PDB entry 7LYT | electron microscopy, 2.90 A resolution | chains A and C of the 4 polymer chains in the assembly

Chain A:
Molecule: CasPhi
Source organism: Biggievirus Mos11
Sequence (763 residues; numbered 1 to 763; the number before each row is that of its first residue):
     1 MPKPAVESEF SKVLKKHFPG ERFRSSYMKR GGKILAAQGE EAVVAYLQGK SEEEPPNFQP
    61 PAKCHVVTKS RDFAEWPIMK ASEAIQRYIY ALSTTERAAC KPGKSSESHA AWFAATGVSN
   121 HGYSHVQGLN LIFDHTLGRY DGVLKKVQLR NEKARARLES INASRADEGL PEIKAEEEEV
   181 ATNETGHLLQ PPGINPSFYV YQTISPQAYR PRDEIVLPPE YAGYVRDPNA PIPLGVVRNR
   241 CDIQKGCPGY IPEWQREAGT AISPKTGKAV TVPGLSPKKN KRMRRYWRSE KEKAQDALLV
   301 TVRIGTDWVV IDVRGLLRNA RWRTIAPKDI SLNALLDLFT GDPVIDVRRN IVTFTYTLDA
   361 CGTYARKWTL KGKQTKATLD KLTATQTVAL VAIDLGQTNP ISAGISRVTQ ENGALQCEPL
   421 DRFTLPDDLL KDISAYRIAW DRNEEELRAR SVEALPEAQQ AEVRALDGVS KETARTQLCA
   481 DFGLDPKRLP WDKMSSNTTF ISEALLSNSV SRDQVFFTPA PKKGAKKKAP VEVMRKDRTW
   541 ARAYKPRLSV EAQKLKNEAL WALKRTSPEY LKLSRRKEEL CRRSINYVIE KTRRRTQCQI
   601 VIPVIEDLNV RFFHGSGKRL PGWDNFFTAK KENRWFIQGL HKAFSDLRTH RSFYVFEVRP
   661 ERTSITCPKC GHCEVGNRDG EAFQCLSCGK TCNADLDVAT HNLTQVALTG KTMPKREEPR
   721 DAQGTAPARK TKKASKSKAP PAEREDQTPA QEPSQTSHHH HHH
Not modelled in the structure: 1-4, 717-763
Metal / ion sites: Mg2+ site 1: Asp394, Asp695; Mg2+ site 2 near Asp394 (its only coordinating residue here); Zn2+: Cys667, Cys670, Cys685, Cys688
What the authors report for this chain:
  - Mg2+ coordination: Asp394, Glu606, Asp695
  - catalytic residues: Asp394, Glu606, Thr663, Ser664, Arg678, Asp695
  - binding site for Nts-DNA*: Thr663, Ser664, Arg678
  - conformationally variable residues (order/disorder transition): Asp695
  - mutagenesis - V126A/Q127A/N130A: abolished catalytic activity on DNA
  - mutagenesis - K29A/K33A, V126A/Q127A/N130A, D394A: decreased binding to DNA
  - mutagenesis - E606Q: decreased catalytic activity on DNA
  - mutagenesis - E159A/S160A/S164A/D167A/E168A: unchanged binding to dsSDNA
  - mutagenesis - K146A/R150A/K153A/R157A: unchanged catalytic activity
  - mutagenesis - E159A/S160A/S164A/D167A/E168A: increased catalytic activity on NTS

Chain C:
Molecule: Ts-DNA
Sequence (44 nucleotides; each row starts with the number of its first residue; numbers below 1 keep their minus sign (DC-34 is residue -34)):
   -34 CGGAGCGGAG GGTGGCGGTA TCCCATTACC AGCTTAACTA CGCG
Not modelled in the structure: -34 to -24

Interface between chain A and chain C:
Contacting residue pairs (62; chain A residue first):
  Lys29(A) - DT0(C)  base contact
  Arg30(A) - DA2(C)  hydrogen bond to the phosphate
  Arg30(A) - DC3(C)  salt bridge to the phosphate
  Lys33(A) - DA2(C)  hydrogen bond to the base
  Gln59(A) - DT0(C)  hydrogen bond to the phosphate
  Leu131(A) - DT-1(C)  phosphate contact
  Leu131(A) - DT0(C)  base contact
  His135(A) - DC-2(C)  hydrogen bond to the phosphate
  His135(A) - DT-1(C)  salt bridge to the phosphate
  Gly138(A) - DG-3(C)  sugar contact
  Gly138(A) - DC-2(C)  phosphate contact
  Arg139(A) - DG-3(C)  sugar contact
  Gly142(A) - DA-4(C)  sugar contact
  Lys145(A) - DA-4(C)  hydrogen bond to the phosphate
  Lys145(A) - DG-3(C)  salt bridge to the phosphate
  Lys146(A) - DC-5(C)  hydrogen bond to the base
  Lys146(A) - DA-4(C)  sugar contact
  Leu149(A) - DA-4(C)  phosphate contact
  Tyr199(A) - DC-2(C)  sugar contact
  Gln202(A) - DA1(C)  sugar contact
  Gln202(A) - DA2(C)  hydrogen bond to the base
  Thr340(A) - DT0(C)  hydrogen bond to the phosphate
  Thr340(A) - DA1(C)  hydrogen bond to the phosphate
  Gly341(A) - DA1(C)  hydrogen bond to the phosphate
  Asp342(A) - DT-1(C)  phosphate contact
  Asp342(A) - DT0(C)  sugar contact
  Asp342(A) - DA1(C)  phosphate contact
  Val344(A) - DT-1(C)  sugar contact
  Thr355(A) - DT-1(C)  sugar contact
  Thr355(A) - DT0(C)  phosphate contact
  Ser496(A) - DC-19(C)  sugar contact
  Asn497(A) - DC-19(C)  phosphate contact
  Asn497(A) - DG-18(C)  phosphate contact
  Phe517(A) - DG-18(C)  base contact
  Ala520(A) - DG-17(C)  sugar contact
  Lys522(A) - DG-17(C)  salt bridge to the phosphate
  Lys522(A) - DT-16(C)  phosphate contact
  Lys523(A) - DT-16(C)  phosphate contact
  Lys523(A) - DA-15(C)  salt bridge to the phosphate
  Lys526(A) - DG-21(C)  hydrogen bond to the base
  Lys536(A) - DG-18(C)  hydrogen bond to the sugar
  Arg538(A) - DC-19(C)  sugar contact
  Thr539(A) - DG-18(C)  hydrogen bond to the base
  Arg542(A) - DG-18(C)  hydrogen bond to the base
  Arg542(A) - DG-17(C)  base contact
  Trp561(A) - DC-12(C)  sugar contact
  Lys564(A) - DC-11(C)  sugar contact
  Arg565(A) - DC-11(C)  salt bridge to the phosphate
  Arg565(A) - DA-10(C)  phosphate contact
  Tyr570(A) - DA-10(C)  phosphate contact
  Tyr570(A) - DT-9(C)  phosphate contact
  Leu571(A) - DT-9(C)  phosphate contact
  Ser574(A) - DT-9(C)  phosphate contact
  Ser574(A) - DT-8(C)  phosphate contact
  Asn609(A) - DG-23(C)  base contact
  Val610(A) - DA-7(C)  phosphate contact
  Val610(A) - DC-6(C)  phosphate contact
  Arg611(A) - DG-23(C)  base contact
  Phe612(A) - DG-23(C)  base contact
  Phe612(A) - DT-22(C)  phosphate contact
  Gln638(A) - DA-7(C)  sugar contact
  Lys642(A) - DA-7(C)  salt bridge to the phosphate
Other interface residues (no listed pair), chain A (47 interface residues in all): Gln127, Asp134, Thr357, Val533, Glu578

In short:
Chain A and chain C form an interface of 47 and 24 residues respectively, with 14 hydrogen bonds and 7 salt
bridges. Among the polar pairs are Lys33(A)-DA2(C), Lys146(A)-DC-5(C) and Gln202(A)-DA2(C). The paper reports
catalytic residues Asp394(A), Glu606(A) and Thr663(A) among others; K29A/K33A, V126A/Q127A/N130A and D394A of
chain A reduce binding to DNA; 6 substitutions were tested in all.
Chain A is CasPhi (Biggievirus Mos11) and chain C is Ts-DNA; the structure, Cryo-EM structure of CasPhi-2
(Cas12j) bound to crRNA and Phosphorothioate-DNA, was determined by electron microscopy, deposited together
with 7LYS and 7M5O.
